9G28 - chains 4 and I of the 14 polymer chains in the assembly; structure by electron microscopy, 3.18 A resolution.

[Chain 4]
Molecule: snR30
Organism: Saccharomyces cerevisiae
Sequence (609 nucleotides; each row starts with the number of its first residue):
     1 AACCAUAGUCUCGUGCUAGUUCGGUACUAUACAGGGAAGGGAAGUCACUC
    51 GCAUACGUGUGUGUGCAUUUCUUGCUAUUGCUGCUUAGCUUCUCUAAAAC
   101 ACUGGGCUAGCGUUUUUCAACGCUCGAGAGGCAGAGUCUCAAGGAGCCUC
   151 CAAUGGGCCUCACGUAUUCAUCUAGAUGGCGCUUCGGACAACGGCAUCAC
   201 AUAAGAGAUGCAGCUCCUGACUUCUCCUCUGAUCUUCGUGAUCAGAGUUU
   251 UGAGUCGUCAGACUACGAGCAGUUUCUCUUAGUCGUUGCAUCGGGUGCUG
   301 UUGCCUUAACGAUGUGUAUAUGGGGUUCGGGGGCUGUUGCCAUGAUAUAU
   351 AUGGAUGAGACAGAAGUGGCCCCGUUGACGAGUUUAACUUAGAUUAAGUA
   401 GGACGCAUGAUCUUGAGCUCUUUUCCUAUACUUUGUCCUAUGGCCAGCUU
   451 UCUCCUUAUUACGAAGAGAUUGCGGGAUGUGGGUGCAGAGUGGGAAAAUC
   501 UGAGUUCGGUCAUCUUUGUUGUUCGUCCUACCGCAGUAUAUUCCUAAACA
   551 CUAUGAAAUGACCCUAGUUGGUCCAUGAUCAUUUGGGUAAAACCAUACUG
   601 CAGACAUCU
Unresolved in the structure: 1-4, 14-116, 152-328, 383-386, 403-526

[Chain I]
Name: Protein KRI1
Organism: Saccharomyces cerevisiae
UniProt: P42846 (KRI1_YEAST); residue numbers follow UniProt; this construct covers 1-591
Chain sequence (591 residues; each row starts with the number of its first residue):
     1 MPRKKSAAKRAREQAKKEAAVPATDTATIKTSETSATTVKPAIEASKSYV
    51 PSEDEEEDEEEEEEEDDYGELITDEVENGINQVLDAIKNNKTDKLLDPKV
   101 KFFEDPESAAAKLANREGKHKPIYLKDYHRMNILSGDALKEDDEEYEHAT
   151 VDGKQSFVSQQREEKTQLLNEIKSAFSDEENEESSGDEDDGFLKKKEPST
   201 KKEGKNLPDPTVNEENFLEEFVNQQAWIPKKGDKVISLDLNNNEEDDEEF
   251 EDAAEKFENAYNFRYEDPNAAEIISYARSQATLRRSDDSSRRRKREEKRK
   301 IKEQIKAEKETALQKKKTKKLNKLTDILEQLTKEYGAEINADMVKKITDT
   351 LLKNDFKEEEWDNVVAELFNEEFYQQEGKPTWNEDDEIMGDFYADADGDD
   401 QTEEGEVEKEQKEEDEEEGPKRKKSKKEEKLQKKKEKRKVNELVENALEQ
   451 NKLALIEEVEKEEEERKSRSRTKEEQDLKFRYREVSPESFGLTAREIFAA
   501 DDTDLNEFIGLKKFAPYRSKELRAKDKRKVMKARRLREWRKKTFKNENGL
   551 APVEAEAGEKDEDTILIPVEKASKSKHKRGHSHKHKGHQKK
Unresolved in the structure: 1-64, 98-211, 231-260, 377-421, 470-477, 544-591
Curated features (UniProtKB/Swiss-Prot):
  - modified residue (Phosphoserine): Ser-177, Ser-184, Ser-185, Ser-486

[Interface between chain 4 and chain I]
Residue-residue contacts (9):
  A129(4) / Asp-326(I)  base contact
  C361(4) / Lys-315(I)  sugar contact
  A362(4) / Lys-315(I)  salt bridge to the phosphate
  G363(4) / Thr-318(I)  sugar contact
  G363(4) / Asn-322(I)  base contact
  G363(4) / Lys-323(I)  base contact
  G363(4) / Asp-326(I)  hydrogen bond to the base
  A364(4) / Gln-314(I)  sugar contact
  A364(4) / Thr-318(I)  sugar contact
Also at the interface, not in a pair above, chain 4 (6 interface residues in all): A365
Also at the interface, not in a pair above, chain I (7 interface residues in all): Thr-325

[Summary]
Chain 4 and chain I form an interface of 6 and 7 residues respectively; the contacts include 1 hydrogen bond
and 1 salt bridge. Polar contacts include G363(4)/Asp-326(I) and A362(4)/Lys-315(I).
Chain 4 is snR30 and chain I is Protein KRI1, both from Saccharomyces cerevisiae; the structure, snR30 snoRNP
- State 2 - Utp23-Krr1-deltaC3, was determined by electron microscopy together with 9G25 from the same study.
